PDB entry 1K2E | X-ray diffraction, 1.80 A resolution | chains A and B

Chain A (and B):
Name: Nudix homolog
Organism: Pyrobaculum aerophilum
Notes: engineered mutation(s): M16L; chain B of this document is another copy of the same molecule, construct and numbering; everything in this record applies to it too
UniProtKB: Q8ZTD8 (Q8ZTD8_PYRAE); residues 2-142 here correspond to UniProt positions 6-146 (UniProt number = residue number + 4)
Chain sequence (156 residues; row label = number of the first residue in the row):
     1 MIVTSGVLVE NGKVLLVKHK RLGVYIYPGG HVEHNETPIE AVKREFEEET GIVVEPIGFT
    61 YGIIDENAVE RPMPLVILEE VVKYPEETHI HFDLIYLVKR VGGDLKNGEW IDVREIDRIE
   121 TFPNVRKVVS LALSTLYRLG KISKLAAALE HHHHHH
Not modelled in the structure: 153-156 (chain B: 151-156)

Chain A / chain B interface:
Pairs across the interface (56):
  Ile2(A) - Ile2(B)  hydrophobic
  Ile2(A) - Pro38(B)  hydrophobic
  His34(A) - His34(B)
  Asn35(A) - Met1(B)
  Thr37(A) - Glu79(B)
  Thr37(A) - Phe92(B)
  Pro38(A) - Ile2(B)  hydrophobic
  Pro38(A) - Phe92(B)
  Ile39(A) - Phe92(B)  hydrophobic
  Tyr61(A) - Leu75(B)
  Tyr61(A) - Leu131(B)  hydrophobic
  Asp65(A) - Asn124(B)
  Asn67(A) - Glu80(B)
  Asn67(A) - Val81(B)  hydrogen bond (backbone-backbone)
  Asn67(A) - Pro123(B)
  Ala68(A) - Glu79(B)
  Ala68(A) - Glu80(B)
  Ala68(A) - Asn124(B)
  Val69(A) - Leu78(B)
  Val69(A) - Glu79(B)  hydrogen bond (backbone-backbone)
  Glu70(A) - Val76(B)
  Glu70(A) - Ile77(B)
  Glu70(A) - Leu78(B)
  Arg71(A) - Ile77(B)  hydrogen bond (backbone-backbone)
  Arg71(A) - Glu79(B)  salt bridge
  Arg71(A) - Phe92(B)
  Met73(A) - Met73(B)  hydrophobic
  Met73(A) - Pro74(B)
  Met73(A) - Ile77(B)  hydrophobic
  Pro74(A) - Met73(B)
  Pro74(A) - Ile77(B)
  Leu75(A) - Tyr61(B)
  Val76(A) - Glu70(B)
  Ile77(A) - Glu70(B)
  Ile77(A) - Arg71(B)  hydrogen bond (backbone-backbone)
  Ile77(A) - Pro74(B)
  Leu78(A) - Val69(B)
  Leu78(A) - Glu70(B)
  Glu79(A) - Thr37(B)
  Glu79(A) - Ala68(B)
  Glu79(A) - Val69(B)  hydrogen bond (backbone-backbone)
  Glu79(A) - Arg71(B)  salt bridge
  Glu80(A) - Asn67(B)
  Glu80(A) - Ala68(B)
  Val81(A) - Asn67(B)  hydrogen bond (backbone-backbone)
  Phe92(A) - Thr37(B)
  Phe92(A) - Pro38(B)
  Phe92(A) - Ile39(B)  hydrophobic
  Phe92(A) - Arg71(B)
  Phe92(A) - Tyr96(B)
  Tyr96(A) - Phe92(B)
  Pro123(A) - Asn67(B)
  Asn124(A) - Ile63(B)
  Asn124(A) - Asp65(B)  hydrogen bond
  Asn124(A) - Ala68(B)
  Leu131(A) - Tyr61(B)  hydrophobic
Other interface residues (no listed pair), chain A (33 interface residues in all): Met1, Val32, Ile63, Glu66, Pro72, Lys127
Other interface residues (no listed pair), chain B (33 interface residues in all): Val32, Pro72, Lys127, Thr135, Arg138

In short:
Chain A and chain B each contribute 33 residues to their interface, with 7 hydrogen bonds and 2 salt bridges.
Polar pairs include Arg71(A)-Glu79(B), Asn124(A)-Asp65(B) and Asn67(A)-Val81(B).
Both chains are Nudix homolog (Pyrobaculum aerophilum). Entry 1K2E (crystal structure of a nudix protein from
Pyrobaculum aerophilum) was determined by X-ray diffraction together with 1K26 from the same study.
